PDB entry 8XL4 | electron microscopy, 3.38 A resolution | chains A and B of the 12 polymer chains in the assembly

Chain A:
Name: Propionyl-CoA carboxylase alpha chain, mitochondrial
Source organism: Homo sapiens
Notes: EC 6.4.1.3
UniProtKB: P05165 (PCCA_HUMAN); numbering as in UniProt (aligned over 1-728)
Amino-acid sequence (728 residues; row label = number of the first residue in the row):
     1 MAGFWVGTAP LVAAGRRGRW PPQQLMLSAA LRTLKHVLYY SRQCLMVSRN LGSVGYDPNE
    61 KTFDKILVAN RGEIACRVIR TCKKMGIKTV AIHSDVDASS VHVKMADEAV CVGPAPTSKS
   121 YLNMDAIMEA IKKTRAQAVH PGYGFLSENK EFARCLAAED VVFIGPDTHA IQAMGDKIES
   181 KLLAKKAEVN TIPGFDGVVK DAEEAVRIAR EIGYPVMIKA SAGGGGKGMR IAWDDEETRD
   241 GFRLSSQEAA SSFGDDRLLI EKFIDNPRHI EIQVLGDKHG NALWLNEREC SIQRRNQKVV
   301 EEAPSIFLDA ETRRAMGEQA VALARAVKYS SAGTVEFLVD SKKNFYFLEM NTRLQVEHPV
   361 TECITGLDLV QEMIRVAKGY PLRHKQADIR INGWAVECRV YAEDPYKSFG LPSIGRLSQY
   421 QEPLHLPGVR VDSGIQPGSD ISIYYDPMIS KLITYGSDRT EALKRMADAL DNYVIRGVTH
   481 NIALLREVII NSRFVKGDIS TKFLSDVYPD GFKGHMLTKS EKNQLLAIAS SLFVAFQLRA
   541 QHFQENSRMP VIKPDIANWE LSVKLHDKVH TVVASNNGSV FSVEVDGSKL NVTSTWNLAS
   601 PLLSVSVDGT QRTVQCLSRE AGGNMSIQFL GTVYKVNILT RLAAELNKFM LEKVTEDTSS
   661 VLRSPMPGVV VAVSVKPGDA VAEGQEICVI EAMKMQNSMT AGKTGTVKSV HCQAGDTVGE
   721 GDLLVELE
Disordered / not traced: 1-60
Covalently attached groups: biotin (BTN) linked to Lys694
Curated features (UniProtKB/Swiss-Prot):
  - active site: Glu349
  - binding site (ATP): Lys177, Ala209 to Ile270, Asn296
  - binding site (Mg(2+)): Glu336, Glu349, Asn351
  - binding site (Mn(2+)): Glu336, Glu349, Asn351
  - binding site (biotin): Phe409
  - modified residue: Lys65 (N6-acetyllysine), Lys119 (N6-succinyllysine), Lys150 (N6-acetyllysine), Lys200 (N6-acetyllysine), Ser252 (Phosphoserine), Lys262 (N6-succinyllysine), Lys328 (N6-acetyllysine), Lys385 (N6-succinyllysine), Lys407 (N6-succinyllysine), Lys496 (N6-acetyllysine), Lys502 (N6-succinyllysine), Lys513 (N6-succinyllysine), Lys648 (N6-succinyllysine), Lys694 (N6-biotinyllysine)
  - natural variant: Ala75 (A75P: In PA-1), Arg77 (R77W: In PA-1), Ala138 (A138T: In PA-1), Ile164 (I164T: In PA-1), Gly197 (G197E: In PA-1), Met229 (M229K: In PA-1), Gln297 (Q297R: In PA-1), Asp368 (D368G: In PA-1), Met373 (M373K: In PA-1), Gly379 (G379V: In PA-1), Cys398 (C398R: In PA-1), Arg399 (R399Q: In PA-1), 6 further natural variant entries in UniProt

Chain B:
Name: Propionyl-CoA carboxylase beta chain, mitochondrial
Source organism: Homo sapiens
Notes: EC 6.4.1.3
UniProtKB: P05166 (PCCB_HUMAN); residues 1-539 here = UniProt positions 1-539
Amino-acid sequence (539 residues; each row starts with the number of its first residue):
     1 MAAALRVAAV GARLSVLASG LRAAVRSLCS QATSVNERIE NKRRTALLGG GQRRIDAQHK
    61 RGKLTARERI SLLLDPGSFV ESDMFVEHRC ADFGMAADKN KFPGDSVVTG RGRINGRLVY
   121 VFSQDFTVFG GSLSGAHAQK ICKIMDQAIT VGAPVIGLND SGGARIQEGV ESLAGYADIF
   181 LRNVTASGVI PQISLIMGPC AGGAVYSPAL TDFTFMVKDT SYLFITGPDV VKSVTNEDVT
   241 QEELGGAKTH TTMSGVAHRA FENDVDALCN LRDFFNYLPL SSQDPAPVRE CHDPSDRLVP
   301 ELDTIVPLES TKAYNMVDII HSVVDEREFF EIMPNYAKNI IVGFARMNGR TVGIVGNQPK
   361 VASGCLDINS SVKGARFVRF CDAFNIPLIT FVDVPGFLPG TAQEYGGIIR HGAKLLYAFA
   421 EATVPKVTVI TRKAYGGAYD VMSSKHLCGD TNYAWPTAEI AVMGAKGAVE IIFKGHENVE
   481 AAQAEYIEKF ANPFPAAVRG FVDDIIQPSS TRARICCDLD VLASKKVQRP WRKHANIPL
Disordered / not traced: 1-32
Ligand contacts:
  - acetyl coenzyme A (ACO), molecule 1: Arg54, Phe126, Phe129, Gly130, Ser132, Gly162, Gly163, Ala164, Arg165, Ile166, Gln167, Pro199, Ala201, Gly202, Gly203
  - acetyl coenzyme A (ACO), molecule 2: Gly436, Gly437, Val462, Met463
  - biotin (BTN), molecule 1: Thr226, Ser233, Val234
  - biotin (BTN), molecule 2: Cys365, Pro395, Gly396, Phe397, Leu398, Pro399
Curated features (UniProtKB/Swiss-Prot):
  - region: Asp325 to Gln358 (Acyl-CoA binding)
  - modified residue: Ser71 (Phosphoserine), Lys99 (N6-acetyllysine), Lys248 (N6-succinyllysine), Lys474 (N6-acetyllysine), Lys489 (N6-acetyllysine)
  - natural variant: Leu17 (L17M: In PA-2), Arg44 (R44P: In PA-2), Arg67 (R67S: In PA-2), Ser106 (S106R: In PA-2), Val107 (V107M: In PA-2), Gly112 (G112D: In PA-2), Gly131 (G131R: In PA-2), Lys140 (K140KICK: In PA-2), Ala153 (A153P: In PA-2), Arg165 (R165Q: In PA-2; R165W: In PA-2), Glu168 (E168K: In PA-2), Gly188 (G188R: In PA-2), 17 further natural variant entries in UniProt
From the paper describing this entry:
  - catalytic residues: Gly437, Ala438 (citing earlier work)

Interface between chain A and chain B:
Pairs across the interface - 75 pairs, chain A then chain B:
  Ser99(A) with Thr304(B)
  Arg416(A) with Glu301(B), hydrogen bond (side chain-backbone); Thr304(B), hydrogen bond; Ile305(B)
  Leu417(A) with Glu301(B)
  Ser418(A) with Glu301(B); Arg327(B), hydrogen bond (backbone-side chain)
  Gln419(A) with Arg327(B)
  Pro437(A) with Glu301(B)
  Gly438(A) with Glu301(B); Thr304(B), hydrogen bond (backbone-side chain)
  Arg539(A) with Arg289(B); Glu290(B); Glu326(B), salt bridge
  Ala540(A) with Arg289(B)
  Gln541(A) with Asn115(B)
  His542(A) with Arg289(B); Glu290(B), salt bridge
  Phe543(A) with Arg117(B)
  Gln544(A) with Val288(B), hydrogen bond (backbone-backbone)
  Asn546(A) with Asp284(B), hydrogen bond
  Arg548(A) with Ser281(B), hydrogen bond; Gln283(B), hydrogen bond; Asp284(B), salt bridge
  Met549(A) with Leu118(B), hydrophobic; Val151(B); Gly152(B); Leu280(B), hydrophobic
  Pro550(A) with Arg113(B), hydrogen bond (backbone-side chain)
  Val551(A) with Asn115(B); Gly116(B)
  Ile552(A) with Arg113(B); Gly116(B), hydrogen bond (backbone-backbone)
  Pro554(A) with Asp75(B)
  Trp596(A) with His292(B)
  Asn597(A) with His292(B)
  Leu598(A) with His292(B), hydrogen bond (backbone-side chain); Glu326(B)
  Ala599(A) with His292(B); Asp293(B); Glu326(B)
  Arg619(A) with Glu328(B), salt bridge
  Ala621(A) with Cys269(B); Asn270(B)
  Gly622(A) with Asp266(B)
  Leu642(A) with Ser71(B); Leu72(B), hydrophobic
  Ala643(A) with Leu72(B), hydrophobic
  Leu646(A) with Leu64(B), hydrophobic; Glu68(B); Leu72(B), hydrophobic
  Asn647(A) with Val265(B)
  Phe649(A) with His59(B); Gly62(B)
  Met650(A) with Gly62(B); Leu64(B), hydrophobic; Asn263(B); Asp264(B)
  Leu651(A) with Lys60(B); Arg61(B); Gly62(B)
  Lys653(A) with Asp219(B), salt bridge
  Met666(A) with Ala362(B), hydrophobic
  Ala692(A) with Ser363(B)
  Met693(A) with Ser363(B), hydrogen bond (backbone-side chain); Leu398(B), hydrophobic
  Lys694(A) with Thr311(B)
  Met695(A) with Thr311(B); Ala313(B), hydrophobic; Pro359(B); Lys360(B); Ser363(B)
  Gln696(A) with Thr311(B), hydrogen bond (backbone-backbone); Ala313(B)
  Asn697(A) with Lys360(B), hydrogen bond (side chain-backbone)
Other interface residues (no listed pair), chain A (43 interface residues in all): Phe536
Other interface residues (no listed pair), chain B (54 interface residues in all): Lys63, Ala153, Asp273, Asn276, Pro300, Ser310, Val361, Cys365, Lys433

Overview:
43 residues of chain A and 54 residues of chain B are in contact, with 14 hydrogen bonds and 5 salt bridges.
Polar pairs include Arg539(A)-Glu326(B), His542(A)-Glu290(B) and Arg548(A)-Asp284(B). Chain B binds biotin and
acetyl coenzyme A. Covalently linked biotin: at Lys694(A). From the paper: catalytic residues Gly437(B) and
Ala438(B).
Chain A is Propionyl-CoA carboxylase alpha chain, mitochondrial and chain B is Propionyl-CoA carboxylase beta
chain, mitochondrial, both from Homo sapiens; the structure, Structure of human propionyl-CoA carboxylase in
complex with acetyl-CoA (PCC-ACO), was determined by electron microscopy (same publication as 8XL3, 8XL5,
8XL6, 8XL7 and 8XL8).
